PDB entry 7BKD | electron microscopy, 3.00 A resolution | chains A and E of the 9 polymer chains in the assembly

Chain A:
Name: CoB--CoM heterodisulfide reductase iron-sulfur subunit A
Organism: Methanospirillum hungatei JF-1
Notes: EC 1.8.-.-
UniProt: Q2FKZ1 (Q2FKZ1_METHJ); numbering as in UniProt (aligned over 1-671)
Amino-acid sequence (671 residues; numbered 1 to 671; the number before each row is that of its first residue):
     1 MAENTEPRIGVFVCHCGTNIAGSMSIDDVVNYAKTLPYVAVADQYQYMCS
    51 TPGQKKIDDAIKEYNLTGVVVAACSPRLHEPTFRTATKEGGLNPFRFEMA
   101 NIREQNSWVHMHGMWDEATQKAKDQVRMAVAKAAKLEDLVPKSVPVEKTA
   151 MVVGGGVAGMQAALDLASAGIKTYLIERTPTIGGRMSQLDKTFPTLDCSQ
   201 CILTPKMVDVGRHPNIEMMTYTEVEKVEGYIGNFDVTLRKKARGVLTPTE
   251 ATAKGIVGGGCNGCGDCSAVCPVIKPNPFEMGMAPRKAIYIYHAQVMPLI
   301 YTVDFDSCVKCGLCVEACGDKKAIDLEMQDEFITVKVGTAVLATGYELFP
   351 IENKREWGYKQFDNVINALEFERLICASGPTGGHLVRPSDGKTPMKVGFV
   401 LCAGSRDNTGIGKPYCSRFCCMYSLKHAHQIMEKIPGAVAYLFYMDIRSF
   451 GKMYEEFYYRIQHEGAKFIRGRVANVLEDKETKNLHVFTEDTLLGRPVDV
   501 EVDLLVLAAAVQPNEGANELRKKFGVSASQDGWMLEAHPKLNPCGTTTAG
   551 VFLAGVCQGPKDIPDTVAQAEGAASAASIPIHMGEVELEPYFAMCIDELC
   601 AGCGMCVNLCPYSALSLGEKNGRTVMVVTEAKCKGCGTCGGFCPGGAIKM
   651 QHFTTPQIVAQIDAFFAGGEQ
Not modelled in the structure: 1-4, 669-671
Cystine bridges: Cys198-Cys201
Ion coordination: 4Fe-4S cluster Fe site 1: Cys14, Cys16, Cys49, Cys74; 4Fe-4S cluster Fe site 2: Cys261, Cys264, Cys267, Cys318; 4Fe-4S cluster Fe site 3: Cys271, Cys308, Cys311, Cys314; 4Fe-4S cluster Fe site 4: Cys402, Cys416, Cys420, Cys421; 4Fe-4S cluster Fe site 5: Cys600, Cys603, Cys606, Cys643; 4Fe-4S cluster Fe site 6: Cys610, Cys633, Cys636, Cys639
Small-molecule neighbours:
  - FAD (flavin-adenine dinucleotide): Val153, Gly154, Gly155, Gly156, Val157, Ala158, Ile176, Glu177, Arg178, Thr179, Ile182, Gly184, Arg185, Met186, Leu189, Lys191, Thr192, Phe193, Thr222, Ala343, Thr344, Gly345, Tyr346, Ala368, Leu369, Glu372, Phe419, Tyr423, Lys426, His427, Asn514, Leu520, Gly555, Val556, Lys561, Asp562, Ile563, Pro564, Thr566
  - 4Fe-4S cluster (SF4), molecule 1: Cys14, Cys16, Ile20, Gln46, Tyr47, Met48, Cys49, Ala73, Cys74, His79, Phe83, Arg103
  - 4Fe-4S cluster (SF4), molecule 2: Val245, Cys261, Asn262, Gly263, Cys264, Gly265, Asp266, Cys267, Ile289, Tyr301, Ala317, Cys318, Lys321, Ala323, Ile324
  - 4Fe-4S cluster (SF4), molecule 3: Cys271, Pro272, Val273, Ala288, Ile289, Val303, Cys308, Val309, Lys310, Cys311, Gly312, Leu313, Cys314, Leu326
  - 4Fe-4S cluster (SF4), molecule 4: Leu401, Cys402, Ser405, Arg406, Cys416, Ser417, Arg418, Phe419, Cys420, Cys421, Asp446, Arg448
  - 4Fe-4S cluster (SF4), molecule 5: Ala593, Cys610, Pro611, Tyr612, Ala614, Leu615, Val628, Lys632, Cys633, Lys634, Gly635, Cys636, Gly637, Thr638, Cys639, Met650
  - 4Fe-4S cluster (SF4), molecule 6: Cys595, Cys600, Ala601, Gly602, Cys603, Gly604, Cys606, Leu617, Met626, Phe642, Cys643, Ala647, Ile648

Chain E:
Name: Formate dehydrogenase, beta subunit (F420)
Organism: Methanospirillum hungatei JF-1
Notes: EC 1.2.99.-
UniProt: Q2FME3 (Q2FME3_METHJ); residue numbers follow UniProt; this construct covers 1-414
Amino-acid sequence (414 residues; each row starts with the number of its first residue):
     1 MAAKGDMLYAWAKDAEIQKKGECGGAVTALLKHALETKMVDAVVAIKKGK
    51 DLYDAVPTVITNPEDIIQTAGSLHCGTLLIPKLIKKYLNGAKDMKLAVTC
   101 KGCDAMAFYELAKRNQINLDNIIMIGVNCGGSVSPVTARKMISNKFGVDP
   151 DTVHKEEIDKGQFIIEYEGGHKGIKIDELEEEGYGRRSNCRRCKMKIPRQ
   201 ADIAAGNWGVIGDKAGKATFLEICSEKGANLVNSAQSKGALEISPADPKG
   251 IDIRAKVEKAMFNLGDEWRHRDFEGMGKGKDRLKLMMSESSKCIKCYACV
   301 EACPICYCIECSTKKPWYIAPGVLPTSFMFHLIRFAHVSDSCINCGQCEE
   351 LCPMEIPNALFMHSQQVEIEKMFGHIPGQDMTPPIHAFVEEKAERARLDA
   401 TGTDSIYTNIFTDE
Not modelled in the structure: 1, 413-414
Ion coordination: 4Fe-4S cluster Fe site 1: Cys103, Cys129, Cys190, Cys193; 4Fe-4S cluster Fe site 2: Cys293, Cys296, Cys299, Cys352; 4Fe-4S cluster Fe site 3: Cys303, Cys342, Cys345, Cys348; 4Fe-4S cluster Fe site 4: Cys306, Cys308, Cys311, His337
Small-molecule neighbours:
  - FAD (flavin-adenine dinucleotide): Gly21, Glu22, Cys23, Gly24, Gly25, Ala26, Val27, Thr28, Leu31, Ala45, Ile46, Thr69, Ala70, Gly71, Ser72, Leu73, His74, Gly76, Thr99, Lys101, Asp104, Val127, Asn128, Cys129, Gly130, Gly131, Ser132, Ile158, Ala205, Gly206, Asn207, Trp208, Thr219
  - 4Fe-4S cluster (SF4), molecule 1: Lys101, Gly102, Cys103, Cys129, Gly130, Gly131, Ser132, Arg187, Asn189, Cys190, Cys193, Met195, Lys196, Asn344
  - 4Fe-4S cluster (SF4), molecule 2: Cys293, Ile294, Lys295, Cys296, Tyr297, Ala298, Cys299, Phe330, His331, Leu351, Cys352, Pro353, Met354, Ile356, Asn358
  - 4Fe-4S cluster (SF4), molecule 3: Val300, Cys306, Tyr307, Cys308, Cys311, Ser312, Ile333, Arg334, His337
  - 4Fe-4S cluster (SF4), molecule 4: Cys303, Pro304, Ile305, Arg334, Val338, Cys342, Ile343, Asn344, Cys345, Gly346, Gln347, Cys348, Ala359, Met362

How chain A and chain E interact:
Contacting residue pairs (26):
  Glu598(A) with Ile309(E)
  Leu599(A) with Ile309(E); Glu310(E)
  Cys600(A) with Ile309(E)
  Ala601(A) with Gln116(E), hydrogen bond (backbone-side chain); Tyr307(E), hydrophobic
  Gly602(A) with Asn115(E)
  Cys603(A) with Arg114(E); Asn115(E), hydrogen bond (backbone-side chain); Tyr307(E), hydrogen bond
  Met605(A) with Arg114(E); Tyr307(E); Ala387(E)
  Leu609(A) with His386(E)
  Phe642(A) with His386(E)
  Pro644(A) with Tyr307(E); Cys308(E), hydrophobic; Ser312(E), hydrogen bond (backbone-side chain); His337(E)
  Gly645(A) with Cys308(E); Glu310(E); Lys315(E), hydrogen bond (backbone-side chain)
  Thr655(A) with Trp317(E); Tyr318(E)
  Pro656(A) with Trp317(E), hydrophobic
  Val659(A) with Trp317(E)
Other interface residues (no listed pair), chain A (18 interface residues in all): Asn608, Leu617, Arg623, Gly646
Other interface residues (no listed pair), chain E (15 interface residues in all): Pro384

In short:
The interface between chain A and chain E involves 18 residues on one side and 15 on the other, with 5
hydrogen bonds. Polar contacts include Ala601(A)-Gln116(E), Cys603(A)-Asn115(E) and Cys603(A)-Tyr307(E).
Ligands of chain A: 6 copies of 4Fe-4S cluster and flavin-adenine dinucleotide.
Chain A is CoB--CoM heterodisulfide reductase iron-sulfur subunit A and chain E is Formate dehydrogenase, beta
subunit (F420), both from Methanospirillum hungatei JF-1; the structure, Formate dehydrogenase -
heterodisulfide reductase - formylmethanofuran dehydrogenase complex from Methanospirillum hungatei
(heterodislfide reductase core and ..., was determined by electron microscopy (same publication as 7BKB, 7BKC
and 7BKE).
